PDB entry 4Z2C | X-ray diffraction, 3.19 A resolution | chains A and B of the 8 polymer chains in the assembly

== Chain A (and B) ==
Molecule: DNA gyrase subunit A
Source organism: Streptococcus pneumoniae
Notes: EC 5.99.1.3; chain B of this document is another copy of the same molecule, construct and numbering; everything in this record applies to it too
Reference sequence: Q9R867 (Q9R867_STREE); residue numbers follow UniProt; this construct covers 1-493
Sequence (499 residues; numbered 1 to 499; the number before each row is that of its first residue):
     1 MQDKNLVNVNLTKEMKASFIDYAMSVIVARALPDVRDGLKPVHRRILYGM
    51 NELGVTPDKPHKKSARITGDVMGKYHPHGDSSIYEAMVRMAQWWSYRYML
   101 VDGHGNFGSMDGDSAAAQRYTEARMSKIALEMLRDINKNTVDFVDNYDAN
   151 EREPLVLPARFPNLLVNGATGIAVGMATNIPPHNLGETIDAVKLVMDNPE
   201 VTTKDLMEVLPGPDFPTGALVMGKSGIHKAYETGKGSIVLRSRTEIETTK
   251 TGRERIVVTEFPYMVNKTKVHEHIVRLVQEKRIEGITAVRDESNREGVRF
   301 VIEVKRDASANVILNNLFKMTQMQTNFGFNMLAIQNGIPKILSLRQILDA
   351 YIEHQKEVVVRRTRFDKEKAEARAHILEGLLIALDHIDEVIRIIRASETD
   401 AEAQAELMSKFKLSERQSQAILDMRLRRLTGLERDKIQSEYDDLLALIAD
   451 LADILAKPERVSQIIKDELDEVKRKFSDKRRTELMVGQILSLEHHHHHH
Not modelled in the structure: 1, 487-499 (chain B: 1, 299, 308, 322, 487-499)
Construct notes: expression tag (494-499)

== How chain A and chain B interact ==
Residue-residue contacts - 54 pairs, chain A then chain B:
  A65(A) with G69(B); M72(B), hydrophobic
  R66(A) with G69(B); D70(B), salt bridge; G73(B)
  G69(A) with A65(B); R66(B)
  D70(A) with R66(B), salt bridge; D70(B)
  M72(A) with A65(B), hydrophobic; R119(B)
  G73(A) with R66(B)
  K74(A) with R66(B)
  P77(A) with R119(B), hydrogen bond (backbone-side chain)
  H78(A) with R119(B)
  G79(A) with R119(B)
  R119(A) with M72(B); P77(B), hydrogen bond (side chain-backbone); H78(B); G79(B); D80(B), salt bridge
  I391(A) with I391(B), hydrophobic
  I394(A) with T430(B)
  R395(A) with L429(B)
  S397(A) with T430(B); G431(B)
  D400(A) with R427(B), salt bridge
  I421(A) with L426(B)
  L422(A) with L426(B), hydrogen bond (backbone-backbone); R427(B), hydrogen bond (backbone-backbone)
  D423(A) with R425(B), salt bridge; R427(B), salt bridge
  M424(A) with M424(B); R425(B); L426(B), hydrogen bond (backbone-backbone)
  R425(A) with L422(B); D423(B), salt bridge; M424(B); R425(B)
  L426(A) with I421(B); L422(B), hydrogen bond (backbone-backbone); M424(B), hydrogen bond (backbone-backbone); L426(B), hydrophobic
  R427(A) with D400(B), salt bridge; Q419(B), hydrogen bond; L422(B), hydrogen bond (backbone-backbone); D423(B), salt bridge
  L429(A) with R395(B)
  T430(A) with I394(B); S397(B); E398(B); D400(B)
  G431(A) with S397(B), hydrogen bond (backbone-backbone)
  L432(A) with E398(B)
Interface residues without a listed pair, chain A (33 interface residues in all): K63, D80, Y147, I387, E398, Q419
Interface residues without a listed pair, chain B (33 interface residues in all): K63, K74, Q118, Y147, E151

== Overview ==
Chain A and chain B each contribute 33 residues to their interface; the contacts include 10 hydrogen bonds and
9 salt bridges. Polar contacts include R66(A)-D70(B), R119(A)-D80(B) and D400(A)-R427(B).
Chain A and chain B are both DNA gyrase subunit A (Streptococcus pneumoniae); the structure,
Quinolone(Moxifloxacin)-DNA cleavage complex of gyrase from S. pneumoniae, was determined by X-ray
diffraction.
